PDB entry 5EH6 | X-ray diffraction, 1.92 A resolution | chain A

Chain A:
Protein: Glycophorin-A
From: Homo sapiens
Notes: fragment: unp resideus 89-117
UniProt: P02724 (GLPA_HUMAN); residues 70-98 here correspond to UniProt positions 89-117 (UniProt number = residue number + 19)
Chain sequence (30 residues; each row starts with the number of its first residue):
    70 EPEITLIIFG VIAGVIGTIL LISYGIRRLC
Disordered / not traced: 70, 99
Modified / non-standard residues: Cys-99 (S-methyl-thio-cysteine; SCH)
Differences from the reference sequence: engineered mutation Ile-81 (Met100 in P02724)

In short:
Chain A is Glycophorin-A (Homo sapiens); the structure, Crystal Structure of the Glycophorin A Transmembrane
Monomer in Lipidic Cubic Phase, was determined by X-ray diffraction, deposited together with 5EH4.
